8UXZ - chains B and C of the 9 polymer chains in the assembly; structure by electron microscopy, 3.20 A resolution.

Chain B:
Protein: Biotin carboxyl carrier protein of acetyl-CoA carboxylase
Organism: Escherichia coli
Reference sequence: P0ABD8 (BCCP_ECOLI); numbering as in UniProt (aligned over 80-156)
Chain sequence (77 residues; row label = number of the first residue in the row):
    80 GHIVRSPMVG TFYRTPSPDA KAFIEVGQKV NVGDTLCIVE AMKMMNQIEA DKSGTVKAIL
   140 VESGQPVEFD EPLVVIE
Covalent attachments: biotin (BTN) linked to Lys122
Ligand contacts: biotin (BTN): Tyr92, Ser96, Pro97, Glu119, Met124
UniProt features mapped onto this chain:
  - modified residue: Lys122 (N6-biotinyllysine)

Chain C:
Protein: Biotin carboxylase
Organism: Escherichia coli
Notes: EC 6.3.4.14
Reference sequence: P24182 (ACCC_ECOLI); residues 1-446 here = UniProt positions 1-446
Chain sequence (446 residues; row label = number of the first residue in the row):
     1 MLDKIVIANR GEIALRILRA CKELGIKTVA VHSSADRDLK HVLLADETVC IGPAPSVKSY
    61 LNIPAIISAA EITGAVAIHP GYGFLSENAN FAEQVERSGF IFIGPKAETI RLMGDKVSAI
   121 AAMKKAGVPC VPGSDGPLGD DMDKNRAIAK RIGYPVIIKA SGGGGGRGMR VVRGDAELAQ
   181 SISMTRAEAK AAFSNDMVYM EKYLENPRHV EIQVLADGQG NAIYLAERDC SMQRRHQKVV
   241 EEAPAPGITP ELRRYIGERC AKACVDIGYR GAGTFEFLFE NGEFYFIEMN TRIQVEHPVT
   301 EMITGVDLIK EQLRIAAGQP LSIKQEEVHV RGHAVECRIN AEDPNTFLPS PGKITRFHAP
   361 GGFGVRWESH IYAGYTVPPY YDSMIGKLIC YGENRDVAIA RMKNALQELI IDGIKTNVDL
   421 QIRIMNDENF QHGGTNIHYL EKKLGL
Metal / ion sites: Mg2+: Glu276, Glu288 (together with ADP)
Ligand contacts: ADP (adenosine-5'-diphosphate): Lys116, Val131, Ile157, Lys159, Gly163, Gly164, Gly165, Gly166, Arg167, Met169, Glu201, Lys202, Tyr203, Leu204, His209, Gln233, His236, Glu276, Leu278, Ile287, Glu288, Ile437
UniProt features mapped onto this chain:
  - active site: Arg292
  - binding site (ATP): Lys116, Lys159, Gly165, Gly166, Glu201 to Leu204, His209, His236, Glu276, Glu288
  - binding site (hydrogencarbonate): Lys238, Arg292, Val295, Arg338
  - binding site (Mg(2+)): Glu276, Glu288, Asn290
  - binding site (Mn(2+)): Glu276, Glu288, Asn290
  - binding site (biotin): Arg338

Chain B / chain C interface:
Contacting residue pairs (20; chain B residue first):
  Val88(B) - Val49(C)  hydrophobic
  Val88(B) - Cys50(C)
  Val88(B) - Ile51(C)  hydrophobic
  Val88(B) - Ser68(C)  hydrogen bond (backbone-side chain)
  Val88(B) - Ile72(C)  hydrophobic
  Gly89(B) - Ile72(C)
  Ala120(B) - Ser68(C)
  Met121(B) - Pro64(C)
  Met121(B) - Ile67(C)  hydrophobic
  Met121(B) - Ser68(C)
  Met121(B) - Glu71(C)
  Val146(B) - Ile72(C)
  Glu147(B) - Arg37(C)  salt bridge
  Glu147(B) - Thr48(C)
  Glu147(B) - Val49(C)
  Glu147(B) - Cys50(C)
  Phe148(B) - Cys50(C)  hydrogen bond (backbone-backbone)
  Phe148(B) - Ile51(C)
  Phe148(B) - Gly52(C)
  Phe148(B) - Pro53(C)  hydrophobic
Other interface residues (no listed pair), chain B (9 interface residues in all): Thr90, Pro145
Other interface residues (no listed pair), chain C (13 interface residues in all): Ala69

Overview:
Chain B and chain C form an interface of 9 and 13 residues respectively; the contacts include 2 hydrogen bonds
and 1 salt bridge. Among the polar pairs are Glu147(B)-Arg37(C), Val88(B)-Ser68(C) and Phe148(B)-Cys50(C).
Ligands of chain C: ADP. Biotin is covalently linked to Lys122(B).
Here chain B is Biotin carboxyl carrier protein of acetyl-CoA carboxylase and chain C is Biotin carboxylase,
both from Escherichia coli. Entry 8UXZ (E. coli acetyl-CoA carboxylase, wide stacked local reconstruction,
3.20 Angstrom) was determined by electron microscopy.
